5NI1 - chains A and D of the 4 polymer chains in the assembly; structure by electron microscopy, 3.20 A resolution.

== Chain A ==
Name: Hemoglobin subunit alpha
Organism: Homo sapiens
Reference sequence: P69905 (HBA_HUMAN); residues 1-141 here correspond to UniProt positions 2-142 (UniProt number = residue number + 1)
Chain sequence (141 residues; each row starts with the number of its first residue):
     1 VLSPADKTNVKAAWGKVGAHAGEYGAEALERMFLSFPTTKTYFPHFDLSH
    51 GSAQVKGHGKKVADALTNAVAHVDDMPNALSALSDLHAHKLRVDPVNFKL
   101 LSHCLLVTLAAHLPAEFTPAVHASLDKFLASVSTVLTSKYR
Ion coordination: heme Fe near His87 (its only coordinating residue here)
Small-molecule neighbours: heme (HEM): Thr39, Tyr42, Phe43, His45, Phe46, His58, Lys61, Val62, Ala65, Leu66, Leu83, Leu86, His87, Leu91, Val93, Asn97, Phe98, Leu101, Leu136
Curated features (UniProtKB/Swiss-Prot):
  - binding site (O2): His58
  - binding site (heme b): His87
  - site: Thr8, Asn9 (Microbial infection: Cleavage), Lys11 (Not glycated), Ala13, Trp14 (Microbial infection: Cleavage), Tyr24, Gly25 (Microbial infection: Cleavage), Leu29, Glu30 (Microbial infection: Cleavage), His45, Phe46 (Microbial infection: Cleavage), Asp47, Leu48 (Microbial infection: Cleavage), Ser52, Ala53 (Microbial infection: Cleavage), Val55, Lys56 (Microbial infection: Cleavage), Lys56 (Not glycated), Gly59, Lys60 (Microbial infection: Cleavage), Lys60 (Not glycated), Lys90 (Not glycated), Leu91, Arg92 (Microbial infection: Cleavage), Lys99 (Not glycated), Leu106, Val107 (Microbial infection: Cleavage), Thr108, Leu109 (Microbial infection: Cleavage), Val121, His122 (Microbial infection: Cleavage), Ser133, Thr134 (Microbial infection: Cleavage)
  - modified residue: Ser3 (Phosphoserine), Lys7 (N6-succinyllysine), Thr8 (Phosphothreonine), Lys11 (N6-succinyllysine), Lys16 (N6-acetyllysine), Tyr24 (Phosphotyrosine), Ser35 (Phosphoserine), Lys40 (N6-succinyllysine), Ser49 (Phosphoserine), Ser102 (Phosphoserine), Thr108 (Phosphothreonine), Ser124 (Phosphoserine), Ser131 (Phosphoserine), Thr134 (Phosphothreonine), Thr137 (Phosphothreonine), Ser138 (Phosphoserine)
  - glycosylation (N-linked (Glc) (glycation) lysine): Lys7, Lys16, Lys40, Lys61

== Chain D ==
Name: Hemoglobin subunit beta
Organism: Homo sapiens
Reference sequence: P68871 (HBB_HUMAN); residues 1-146 here correspond to UniProt positions 2-147 (UniProt number = residue number + 1)
Chain sequence (146 residues; numbered 1 to 146; the number before each row is that of its first residue):
     1 VHLTPEEKSAVTALWGKVNVDEVGGEALGRLLVVYPWTQRFFESFGDLST
    51 PDAVMGNPKVKAHGKKVLGAFSDGLAHLDNLKGTFATLSELHCDKLHVDP
   101 ENFRLLGNVLVCVLAHHFGKEFTPPVQAAYQKVVAGVANALAHKYH
Ion coordination: heme Fe near His92 (its only coordinating residue here)
Small-molecule neighbours: heme (HEM): Leu31, Thr38, Phe41, Phe42, Phe45, His63, Lys66, Val67, Ala70, Phe71, Phe85, Leu88, Leu91, His92, Leu96, Val98, Asn102, Phe103, Leu106, Leu141
Curated features (UniProtKB/Swiss-Prot):
  - binding site ((2R)-2,3-bisphosphoglycerate): Val1, His2, Lys82, His143
  - binding site (heme b): His63, His92
  - site: Glu7, Lys8 (Microbial infection: Cleavage), Gly25, Glu26 (Microbial infection: Cleavage), Gly29, Arg30 (Microbial infection: Cleavage), Tyr35, Pro36 (Microbial infection: Cleavage), Trp37, Thr38 (Microbial infection: Cleavage), Phe45, Gly46 (Microbial infection: Cleavage), Asp52, Ala53 (Microbial infection: Cleavage), Gly56, Asn57 (Microbial infection: Cleavage), Lys59 (Not glycated), Phe71, Ser72 (Microbial infection: Cleavage), Gly74, Leu75 (Microbial infection: Cleavage), Lys82 (Not glycated), Thr84, Phe85 (Microbial infection: Cleavage), His92, Cys93 (Microbial infection: Cleavage), Lys95 (Not glycated), Arg104, Leu105 (Microbial infection: Cleavage), Leu110, Val111 (Microbial infection: Cleavage), Gly119, Lys120 (Microbial infection: Cleavage), Phe122, Thr123 (Microbial infection: Cleavage), Ala128, Ala129 (Microbial infection: Cleavage) and 2 more in UniProt
  - modified residue: Val1 (N-acetylvaline), Ser9 (Phosphoserine), Thr12 (Phosphothreonine), Ser44 (Phosphoserine), Thr50 (Phosphothreonine), Lys59 (N6-acetyllysine), Lys82 (N6-acetyllysine), Thr87 (Phosphothreonine), Cys93 (S-nitrosocysteine), Lys144 (N6-acetyllysine)
  - glycosylation: Val1 (N-linked (Glc) (glycation) valine), Lys8 (N-linked (Glc) (glycation) lysine), Lys17 (N-linked (Glc) (glycation) lysine), Lys66 (N-linked (Glc) (glycation) lysine), Lys120 (N-linked (Glc) (glycation) lysine), Lys144 (N-linked (Glc) (glycation) lysine)

== How chain A and chain D interact ==
Pairs across the interface (11; chain A residue first):
  Thr38(A) with His97(D)
  Thr41(A) with Arg40(D)
  Tyr42(A) with Arg40(D)
  Leu91(A) with Arg40(D), hydrogen bond (backbone-side chain)
  Arg92(A) with Arg40(D); Glu43(D), salt bridge
  Val93(A) with Trp37(D)
  Asp94(A) with Trp37(D); Asp99(D)
  Pro95(A) with Trp37(D)
  Val96(A) with Asp99(D)
Other interface residues (no listed pair), chain A (10 interface residues in all): Lys139
Other interface residues (no listed pair), chain D (7 interface residues in all): Pro36, Gln39

== Summary ==
10 residues of chain A face 7 of chain D across their interface, with 1 hydrogen bond and 1 salt bridge. Polar
contacts include Arg92(A)-Glu43(D) and Leu91(A)-Arg40(D). Ligands of chain A: heme. Ligands of chain D: heme.
Chain A is Hemoglobin subunit alpha and chain D is Hemoglobin subunit beta, both from Homo sapiens; the
structure, CryoEM structure of haemoglobin at 3.2 A, was determined by electron microscopy.
